PDB entry 4ASS | X-ray diffraction, 7.00 A resolution (low resolution: residue-level contacts below are approximate; hydrogen-bond / salt-bridge calls are withheld) | chains F and G of the 11 polymer chains in the assembly

# Chain F (and G)
Protein: Tubr from bacillus thuringiensis pbtoxis
Source organism: Bacillus thuringiensis
Notes: chain G of this document is another copy of the same molecule, construct and numbering; everything in this record applies to it too
Reference sequence: Q8KNP2 (Q8KNP2_BACTI); numbering as in UniProt (aligned over 1-104)
Amino-acid sequence (104 residues; each row starts with the number of its first residue):
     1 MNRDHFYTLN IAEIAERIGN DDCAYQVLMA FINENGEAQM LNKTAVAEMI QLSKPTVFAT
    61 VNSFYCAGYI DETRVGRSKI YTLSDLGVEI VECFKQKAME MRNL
Not modelled in the structure: 1-5, 99-104
Modified / non-standard residues: Mse1, Mse99, Mse101 (selenomethionine); Mse29, Mse40, Mse49 (selenomethionine; parent Met)
UniProt features mapped onto this chain:
  - DNA-binding region (HTH): K43 to I50, K54 to Y65

# Interface between chain F and chain G
Residue-residue contacts (19):
  Mse40(F) with Mse40(G); V75(G); I80(G)
  N42(F) with V75(G); G76(G); R77(G)
  T44(F) with R77(G)
  A45(F) with G76(G)
  E48(F) with R77(G)
  V75(F) with Mse40(G); N42(G); I80(G)
  G76(F) with N42(G); A45(G)
  R77(F) with N42(G); T44(G); E48(G)
  I80(F) with Mse40(G); V75(G)
Other interface residues (no listed pair), chain F (11 interface residues in all): L41, S78
Other interface residues (no listed pair), chain G (11 interface residues in all): R74, S78

# In short
The chain F/chain G interface involves 11 residues from each chain. From UniProt: a DNA-binding region on
chain F.
Both chains are Tubr from bacillus thuringiensis pbtoxis (Bacillus thuringiensis). Entry 4ASS (TubR bound to
tubC - 26 bp - from Bacillus thuringiensis serovar israelensis pBtoxis) was determined by X-ray diffraction,
deposited together with 4ASN and 4ASO.
